Entry 9I69 (X-ray diffraction, 1.46 A resolution); this record covers chains A and B.

[Chain A]
Protein: Cell division cycle protein 20 homolog
Source organism: Homo sapiens
UniProt: Q12834 (CDC20_HUMAN); residues 1-499 here = UniProt positions 1-499
Chain sequence (499 residues; numbered 1 to 499; the number before each row is that of its first residue):
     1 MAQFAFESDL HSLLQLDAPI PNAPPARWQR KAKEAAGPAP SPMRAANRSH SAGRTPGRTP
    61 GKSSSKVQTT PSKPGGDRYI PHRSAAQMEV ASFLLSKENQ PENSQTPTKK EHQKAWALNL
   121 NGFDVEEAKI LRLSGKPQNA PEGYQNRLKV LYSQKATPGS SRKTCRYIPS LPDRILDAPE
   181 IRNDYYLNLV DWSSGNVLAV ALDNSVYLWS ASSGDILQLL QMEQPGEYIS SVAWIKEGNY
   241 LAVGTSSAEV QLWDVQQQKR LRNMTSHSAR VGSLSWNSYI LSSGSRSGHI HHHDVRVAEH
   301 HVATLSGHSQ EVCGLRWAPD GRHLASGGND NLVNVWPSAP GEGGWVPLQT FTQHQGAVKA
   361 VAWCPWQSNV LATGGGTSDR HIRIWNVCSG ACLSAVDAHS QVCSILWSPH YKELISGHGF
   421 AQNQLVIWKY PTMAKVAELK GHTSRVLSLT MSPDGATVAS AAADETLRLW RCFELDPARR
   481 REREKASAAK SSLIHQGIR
Disordered / not traced: 1-165, 477-499
Curated features (UniProtKB/Swiss-Prot):
  - modified residue: Ser41 (Phosphoserine), Lys66 (N6-acetyllysine), Thr70 (Phosphothreonine), Ser72 (Phosphoserine), Ser92 (Phosphoserine), Thr106 (Phosphothreonine), Ser153 (Phosphoserine), Thr157 (Phosphothreonine), Ser161 (Phosphoserine)
  - cross-link (Glycyl lysine isopeptide (Lys-Gly)): Lys485 (interchain with G-Cter in ubiquitin), Lys490 (interchain with G-Cter in ubiquitin)

[Chain B]
Protein: Arg-ala-pro-0JY-ser-asp
Chain sequence (9 residues; each row starts with the number of its first residue):
     1 RAPXSDITN
Disordered / not traced: 7-9
Modified / non-standard residues: 0JY (4-methyl-L-leucine) at position 4
What the authors report for this chain:
  - contacts within the chain: Ala2-Ser5 (hydrogen bond)

[How chain A and chain B interact]
Residue-residue contacts (22; chain A residue first):
  Arg174(A) with Asp6(B), salt bridge
  Ile175(A) with Ser5(B); Asp6(B)
  Leu176(A) with 0JY_4(B); Ser5(B); Asp6(B)
  Asp177(A) with Arg1(B), salt bridge; Ala2(B); Pro3(B); 0JY_4(B), hydrogen bond (backbone-backbone); Ser5(B), hydrogen bond (backbone-backbone)
  Pro179(A) with Arg1(B); Pro3(B)
  Val200(A) with 0JY_4(B)
  Leu202(A) with Pro3(B), hydrophobic; 0JY_4(B)
  Tyr207(A) with Pro3(B); 0JY_4(B)
  Trp209(A) with 0JY_4(B)
  Ile216(A) with Pro3(B); 0JY_4(B)
  Glu465(A) with Arg1(B), salt bridge
Interface residues without a listed pair, chain A (13 interface residues in all): Leu208, Leu467
From the paper, about this interface:
  - specific contacts: Arg174(A)-Asp6(B) (hydrogen bond), Asp177(A)-Arg1(B) (hydrogen bond), Asp177(A)-Ser5(B) (backbone contact), Glu465(A)-Arg1(B) (hydrogen bond)
  - interface residues, chain A: Asp177(A)

[Summary]
13 residues of chain A and 6 residues of chain B are in contact; the contacts include 2 hydrogen bonds and 3
salt bridges. Among the polar pairs are Arg174(A)-Asp6(B), Asp177(A)-Arg1(B) and Glu465(A)-Arg1(B). The
authors report hydrogen bonds between Arg174(A) and Asp6(B), Asp177(A) and Arg1(B) and Glu465(A) and Arg1(B);
a backbone contact between Asp177(A) and Ser5(B). From the paper: the interface residue Asp177(A); contacts
within the chain involving Ala2(B) and Ser5(B).
Chain A is Cell division cycle protein 20 homolog (Homo sapiens) and chain B is Arg-ala-pro-0JY-ser-asp; the
structure, Crystal structure of human Cdc20 bound to synthetic D-box peptide D20, was determined by X-ray
diffraction (same publication as 9I68 and 9I6A).
